Entry 5WVI (electron microscopy, 6.30 A resolution (low resolution: residue-level contacts below are approximate; hydrogen-bond / salt-bridge calls are withheld)); this record covers chains c and k of the 47 polymer chains in the assembly.

# Chain c
Protein: Proteasome subunit alpha type-1
From: Saccharomyces cerevisiae (strain ATCC 204508 / S288c)
Notes: EC 3.4.25.1
Reference sequence: P21243 (PSA1_YEAST); residues 1-252 here = UniProt positions 1-252
Chain sequence (252 residues; row label = number of the first residue in the row):
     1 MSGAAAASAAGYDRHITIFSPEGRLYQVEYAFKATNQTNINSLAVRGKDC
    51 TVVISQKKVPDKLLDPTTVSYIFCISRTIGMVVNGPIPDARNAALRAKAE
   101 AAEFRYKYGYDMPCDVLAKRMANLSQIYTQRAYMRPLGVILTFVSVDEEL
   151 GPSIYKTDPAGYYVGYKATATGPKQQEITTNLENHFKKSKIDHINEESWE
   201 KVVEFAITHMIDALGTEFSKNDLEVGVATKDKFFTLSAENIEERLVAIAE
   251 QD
Unresolved in the structure: 1-9

# Chain k
Protein: Probable proteasome subunit alpha type-7
From: Saccharomyces cerevisiae (strain ATCC 204508 / S288c)
Notes: EC 3.4.25.1
Reference sequence: P21242 (PSA7_YEAST); residues 1-288 here = UniProt positions 1-288
Chain sequence (288 residues; each row starts with the number of its first residue):
     1 MTSIGTGYDLSNSVFSPDGRNFQVEYAVKAVENGTTSIGIKCNDGVVFAV
    51 EKLITSKLLVPQKNVKIQVVDRHIGCVYSGLIPDGRHLVNRGREEAASFK
   101 KLYKTPIPIPAFADRLGQYVQAHTLYNSVRPFGVSTIFGGVDKNGAHLYM
   151 LEPSGSYWGYKGAATGKGRQSAKAELEKLVDHHPEGLSAREAVKQAAKII
   201 YLAHEDNKEKDFELEISWCSLSETNGLHKFVKGDLLQEAIDFAQKEINGD
   251 DDEDEDDSDNVMSSDDENAPVATNANATTDQEGDIHLE
Unresolved in the structure: 1-4, 250-288
UniProt features mapped onto this chain:
  - modified residue: Thr2 (N-acetylthreonine)

# How chain c and chain k interact
Pairs across the interface (58):
  Asp13(c) with Val14(k)
  Arg14(c) with Gly5(k); Thr6(k); Gly7(k); Val14(k)
  His15(c) with Gly7(k); Leu10(k); Ser11(k); Val14(k)
  Gln27(c) with Phe15(k)
  Tyr30(c) with Tyr8(k); Phe15(k)
  Ala31(c) with Phe15(k)
  Lys33(c) with Pro17(k)
  Ala34(c) with Ser16(k); Pro17(k)
  Gln37(c) with Pro17(k); Asp18(k)
  Asp61(c) with Glu177(k)
  Lys62(c) with Lys161(k); Asp181(k)
  Leu63(c) with Tyr160(k); Lys161(k); Leu176(k)
  Leu64(c) with Trp158(k); Gly159(k); Tyr160(k); Lys161(k)
  Asp65(c) with Gly159(k); Lys161(k)
  Thr68(c) with Tyr149(k); Gly159(k)
  Val69(c) with Trp158(k)
  Ile87(c) with Ser156(k); Trp158(k)
  Pro88(c) with Gln121(k); Ser154(k); Gly155(k); Ser156(k)
  Arg91(c) with Gln121(k); Tyr157(k)
  Asn92(c) with Gln121(k); Leu125(k)
  Leu95(c) with Gln118(k)
  Tyr133(c) with Ser13(k); Tyr126(k); Asn127(k)
  Met134(c) with Leu125(k); Tyr126(k)
  Arg135(c) with Asn12(k); Ser13(k); Val14(k); Phe15(k); Thr124(k); Leu125(k)
  Pro136(c) with Phe15(k)
  Leu137(c) with Phe15(k)
  Gly138(c) with Phe15(k)
Interface residues without a listed pair, chain c (28 interface residues in all): Asp89
Interface residues without a listed pair, chain k (36 interface residues in all): Gly19, Lys41, Asp114, Gly162, Val180

# Overview
28 residues of chain c and 36 residues of chain k are in contact.
Here chain c is Proteasome subunit alpha type-1 and chain k is Probable proteasome subunit alpha type-7, both
from Saccharomyces cerevisiae (strain ATCC 204508 / S288c). Entry 5WVI (The resting state of yeast proteasome)
was determined by electron microscopy (same publication as 5WVK).
